Entry 7B2W (X-ray diffraction, 2.65 A resolution); this record covers chain A.

Chain A:
Molecule: Acetylcholinesterase
From: Tetronarce californica
Notes: EC 3.1.1.7
UniProt: P04058 (ACES_TETCF); residues 1-537 here correspond to UniProt positions 22-558 (UniProt number = residue number + 21)
Sequence (537 residues; numbered 1 to 537; the number before each row is that of its first residue):
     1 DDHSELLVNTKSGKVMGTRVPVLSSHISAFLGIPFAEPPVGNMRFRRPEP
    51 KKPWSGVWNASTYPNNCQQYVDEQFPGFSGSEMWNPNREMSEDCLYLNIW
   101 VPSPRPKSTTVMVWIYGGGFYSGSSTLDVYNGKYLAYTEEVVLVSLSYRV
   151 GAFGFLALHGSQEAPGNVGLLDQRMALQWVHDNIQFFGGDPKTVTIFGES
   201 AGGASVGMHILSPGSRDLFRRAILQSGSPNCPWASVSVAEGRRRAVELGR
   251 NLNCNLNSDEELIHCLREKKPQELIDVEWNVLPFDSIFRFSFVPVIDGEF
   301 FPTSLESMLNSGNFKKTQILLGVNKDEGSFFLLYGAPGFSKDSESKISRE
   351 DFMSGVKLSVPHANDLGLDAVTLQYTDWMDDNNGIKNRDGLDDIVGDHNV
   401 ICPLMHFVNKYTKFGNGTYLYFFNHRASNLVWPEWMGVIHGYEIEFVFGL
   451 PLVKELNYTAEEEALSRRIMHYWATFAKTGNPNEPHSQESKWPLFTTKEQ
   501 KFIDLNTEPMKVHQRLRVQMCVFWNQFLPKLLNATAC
Unresolved in the structure: 1-3, 535-537
Disulfides: Cys67-Cys94, Cys254-Cys265, Cys402-Cys521
Ion coordination: uranyl (VI) ion site 1 near Glu163 (its only coordinating residue here); uranyl (VI) ion site 2: Asp326, Asp392, Asp393
Curated features (UniProtKB/Swiss-Prot):
  - active site: Ser200 (Acyl-ester intermediate), Glu327 (Charge relay system), His440 (Charge relay system)
  - glycosylation (N-linked (GlcNAc...) asparagine): Asn59, Asn416, Asn457, Asn533
From the paper describing this entry:
  - uranyl (VI) ion coordination: Asp392, Asp393
  - uranyl (VI) ion coordination through a water molecule: Asp389
  - catalytic residues: Ser200, Glu327, His440 (citing earlier work)

Summary:
Asp326, Asp392 and Asp393 form the uranyl (VI) ion site 2. Curated annotation (UniProt) lists 3 active-site
residues. The paper reports catalytic residues Ser200, Glu327 and His440; uranyl (VI) ion coordination by
Asp392 and Asp393.
Chain A is Acetylcholinesterase (Tetronarce californica); the structure, Torpedo californica
acetylcholinesterase complexed with UO2, was determined by X-ray diffraction (same publication as 7B38 and
7B8E).
